Entry 6ISG (X-ray diffraction, 3.40 A resolution); this record covers chains A and C of the 3 polymer chains in the assembly.

== Chain A ==
Protein: DNA polymerase
Organism: Thermococcus sp. 9oN-7
Notes: EC 2.7.7.7
Reference sequence: Q56366 (DPOL_THES9); numbering as in UniProt (aligned over 1-775)
Chain sequence (783 residues; row label = number of the first residue in the row):
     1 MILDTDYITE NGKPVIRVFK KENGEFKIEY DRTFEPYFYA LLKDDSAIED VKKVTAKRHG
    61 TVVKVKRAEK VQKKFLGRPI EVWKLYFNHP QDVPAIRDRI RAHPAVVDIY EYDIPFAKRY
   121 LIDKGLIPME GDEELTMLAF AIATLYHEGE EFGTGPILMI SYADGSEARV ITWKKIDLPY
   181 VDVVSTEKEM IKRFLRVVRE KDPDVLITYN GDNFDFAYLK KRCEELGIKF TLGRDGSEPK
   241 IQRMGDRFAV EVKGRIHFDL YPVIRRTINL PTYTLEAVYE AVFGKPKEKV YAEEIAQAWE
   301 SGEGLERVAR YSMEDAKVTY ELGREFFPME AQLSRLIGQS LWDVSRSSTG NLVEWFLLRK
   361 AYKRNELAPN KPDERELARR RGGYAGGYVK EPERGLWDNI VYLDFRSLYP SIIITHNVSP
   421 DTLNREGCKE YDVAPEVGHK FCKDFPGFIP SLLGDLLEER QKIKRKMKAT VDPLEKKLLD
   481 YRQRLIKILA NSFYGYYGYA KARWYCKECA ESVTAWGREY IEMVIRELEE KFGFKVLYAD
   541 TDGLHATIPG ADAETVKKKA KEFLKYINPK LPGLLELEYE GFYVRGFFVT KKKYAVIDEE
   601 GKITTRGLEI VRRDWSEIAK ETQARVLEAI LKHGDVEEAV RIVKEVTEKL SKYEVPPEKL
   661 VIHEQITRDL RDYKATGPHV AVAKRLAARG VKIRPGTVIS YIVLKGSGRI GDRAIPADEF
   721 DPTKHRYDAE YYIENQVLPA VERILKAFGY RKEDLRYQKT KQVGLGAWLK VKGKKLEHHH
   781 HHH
Disordered / not traced: 755-783
Differences from the reference sequence: engineered mutation Ala141 (Asp in Q56366), Ala143 (Glu in Q56366), Leu485 (Ala in Q56366); expression tag (776-783)
Cystine bridges: Cys428-Cys442, Cys506-Cys509
Residues lining bound ligands: pyrophosphate (PPV): Arg460, Gln461, Lys464, Lys487
From the paper describing this entry:
  - mutagenesis - Y409A: decreased catalytic activity (esterase activity)
  - mutagenesis - D542E: increased catalytic activity (esterase activity)
  - catalytic residues: Tyr409, Asp542 (proposed by the authors, not directly observed)
  - mutagenesis - Y409A, D542E: decreased catalytic activity on dATP
  - mutagenesis - Y409A, D542E: decreased catalytic activity on 3'-AL
  - mutagenesis - D542E: increased catalytic activity on 3'-ester bond

== Chain C ==
Molecule: 15-nt DNA strand
Sequence (15 nucleotides; row label = number of the first residue in the row; numbers below 1 keep their minus sign (DG-12 is residue -12)):
   -12 GCGGACTGCT TACCG

== Chain A / chain C interface ==
Residue-residue contacts - 29 pairs, chain A then chain C:
  Asn269(A) - DC0(C)  phosphate contact
  Asp540(A) - DG2(C)  sugar contact
  Thr541(A) - DG2(C)  phosphate contact
  Asp542(A) - DG2(C)  phosphate contact
  Lys592(A) - DC1(C)  hydrogen bond to the base
  Tyr594(A) - DG2(C)  hydrogen bond to the phosphate
  Arg606(A) - DC1(C)  phosphate contact
  Arg606(A) - DG2(C)  salt bridge to the phosphate
  Gly607(A) - DC0(C)  phosphate contact
  Gly607(A) - DC1(C)  hydrogen bond to the phosphate
  Val611(A) - DC0(C)  phosphate contact
  Val611(A) - DC1(C)  phosphate contact
  Arg612(A) - DA-1(C)  sugar contact
  Arg612(A) - DC0(C)  phosphate contact
  Arg613(A) - DA-1(C)  salt bridge to the phosphate
  Arg613(A) - DC0(C)  hydrogen bond to the phosphate
  Asp614(A) - DA-1(C)  sugar contact
  Glu664(A) - DA-1(C)  phosphate contact
  Gln665(A) - DT-2(C)  phosphate contact
  Gln665(A) - DA-1(C)  hydrogen bond to the phosphate
  Thr667(A) - DT-2(C)  hydrogen bond to the phosphate
  Tyr673(A) - DT-3(C)  phosphate contact
  Tyr673(A) - DT-2(C)  hydrogen bond to the phosphate
  Lys674(A) - DC-4(C)  phosphate contact
  Lys674(A) - DT-3(C)  hydrogen bond to the phosphate
  Ala675(A) - DC-4(C)  phosphate contact
  Ala675(A) - DT-3(C)  sugar contact
  His679(A) - DT-3(C)  phosphate contact
  His679(A) - DT-2(C)  phosphate contact
Interface residues without a listed pair, chain A (22 interface residues in all): Thr605, His663, Ile666

== In short ==
The interface between chain A and chain C involves 22 residues on one side and 7 on the other, with 8 hydrogen
bonds and 2 salt bridges. Polar contacts include Lys592(A)-DC1(C), Tyr594(A)-DG2(C) and Gly607(A)-DC1(C).
Chain A binds pyrophosphate. The paper reports catalytic residues Tyr409(A) and Asp542(A); Y409A and D542E of
chain A reduce catalytic activity on dATP.
Chain A is DNA polymerase (Thermococcus sp. 9oN-7) and chain C is a 15-nt DNA strand; the structure, Structure
of 9N-I DNA polymerase incorporation with dG in the active site, was determined by X-ray diffraction (same
publication as 6IS7, 6ISF, 6ISH and 6ISI).
